2Y8N - chains A and C of the 4 polymer chains in the assembly; structure by X-ray diffraction, 1.75 A resolution.

Chain A (and C):
Name: 4-hydroxyphenylacetate decarboxylase large subunit
Organism: Clostridium scatologenes
Notes: EC 4.1.1.83; chain C of this document is another copy of the same molecule, construct and numbering; everything in this record applies to it too
Reference sequence: Q38HX4 (HPDL_CLOSL); residues 1-897 here = UniProt positions 1-897
Chain sequence (897 residues; numbered 1 to 897; the number before each row is that of its first residue):
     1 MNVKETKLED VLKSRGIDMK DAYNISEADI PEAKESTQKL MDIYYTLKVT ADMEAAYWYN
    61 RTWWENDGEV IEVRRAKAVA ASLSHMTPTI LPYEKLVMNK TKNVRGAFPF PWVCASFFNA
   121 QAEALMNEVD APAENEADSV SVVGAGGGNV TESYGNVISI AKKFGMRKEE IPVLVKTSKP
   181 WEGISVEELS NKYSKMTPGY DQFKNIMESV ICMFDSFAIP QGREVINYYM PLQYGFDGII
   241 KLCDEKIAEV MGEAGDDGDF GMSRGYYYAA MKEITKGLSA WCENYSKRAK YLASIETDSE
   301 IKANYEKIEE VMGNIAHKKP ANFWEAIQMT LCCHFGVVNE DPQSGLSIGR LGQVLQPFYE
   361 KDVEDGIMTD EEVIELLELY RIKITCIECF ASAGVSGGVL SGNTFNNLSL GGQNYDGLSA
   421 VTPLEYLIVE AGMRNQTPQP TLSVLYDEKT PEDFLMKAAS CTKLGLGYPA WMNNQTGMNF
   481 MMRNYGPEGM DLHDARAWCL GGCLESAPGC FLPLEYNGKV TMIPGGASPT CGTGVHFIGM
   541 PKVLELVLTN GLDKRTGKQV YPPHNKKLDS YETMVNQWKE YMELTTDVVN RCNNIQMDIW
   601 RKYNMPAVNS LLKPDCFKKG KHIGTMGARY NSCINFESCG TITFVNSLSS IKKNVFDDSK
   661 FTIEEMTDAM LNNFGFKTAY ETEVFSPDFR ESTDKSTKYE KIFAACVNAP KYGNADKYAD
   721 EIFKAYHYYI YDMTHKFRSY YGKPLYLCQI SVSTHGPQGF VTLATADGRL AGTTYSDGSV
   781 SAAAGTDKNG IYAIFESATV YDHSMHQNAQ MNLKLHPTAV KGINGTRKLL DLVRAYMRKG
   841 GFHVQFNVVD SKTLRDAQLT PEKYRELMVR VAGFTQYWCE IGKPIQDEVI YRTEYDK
Not modelled in the structure: 1-28
UniProt features mapped onto this chain:
  - active site: Cys503 (Cysteine radical intermediate), Glu505 (Proton donor)
  - binding site (4-hydroxyphenylacetate): Ser344, Cys503, His536, Glu637
  - modified residue: Gly873 (Glycine radical)
Residues lining bound ligands: 4Fe-4S cluster (SF4): Tyr57, Trp58, Arg61
Reported in the primary citation:
  - binding site for 4Fe-4S cluster: Arg61
  - higher-order assembly contacts with a neighbouring 4-hydroxyphenylacetate decarboxylase small subunit: Met53 to Glu65, Asn284 to Ile301
  - catalytic residues: Arg223, Cys503, Glu637, Gly873 (proposed by the authors, not directly observed)
  - mutagenesis - C503S: abolished catalytic activity (citing earlier work)
  - catalytic residues: Glu505 (from molecular simulation)

Interface between chain A and chain C:
Residue-residue contacts - 98 pairs, chain A then chain C:
  Trp64(A) - Asp67(C)
  Asp67(A) - Trp64(C)
  Asp67(A) - Asp67(C)
  Asp67(A) - Ile184(C)
  Gly68(A) - Ile184(C)
  Gly68(A) - Leu189(C)
  Glu69(A) - Leu189(C)
  Glu69(A) - Lys192(C)  salt bridge
  Glu69(A) - Tyr193(C)  hydrogen bond
  Val70(A) - Leu189(C)  hydrophobic
  Val70(A) - Tyr193(C)
  Val70(A) - Ile599(C)  hydrophobic
  Val70(A) - Tyr603(C)
  Ile71(A) - Tyr603(C)  hydrogen bond (backbone-side chain)
  Val73(A) - Tyr193(C)
  Lys77(A) - Lys192(C)
  Ile184(A) - Asp67(C)
  Ile184(A) - Gly68(C)
  Leu189(A) - Gly68(C)
  Leu189(A) - Glu69(C)
  Leu189(A) - Val70(C)  hydrophobic
  Lys192(A) - Glu69(C)  salt bridge
  Lys192(A) - Val73(C)
  Tyr193(A) - Glu69(C)  hydrogen bond
  Tyr193(A) - Val70(C)
  Tyr193(A) - Val73(C)
  Tyr193(A) - Met251(C)
  Met196(A) - Ile247(C)
  Thr197(A) - Met251(C)
  Pro198(A) - Ala248(C)
  Ile247(A) - Met196(C)
  Ala248(A) - Pro198(C)
  Ala248(A) - Arg591(C)  hydrogen bond (backbone-side chain)
  Glu249(A) - Arg591(C)
  Met251(A) - Tyr193(C)
  Met251(A) - Thr197(C)
  Met251(A) - Arg591(C)  hydrogen bond (backbone-side chain)
  Met251(A) - Ile595(C)  hydrophobic
  Gly252(A) - Arg591(C)
  Gly252(A) - Asn594(C)
  Gly252(A) - Ile595(C)
  Glu253(A) - Asp587(C)
  Glu253(A) - Arg591(C)  salt bridge
  Ala254(A) - Ser739(C)
  Ala254(A) - Tyr740(C)
  Gly255(A) - Arg738(C)
  Gly255(A) - Gly742(C)
  Asp256(A) - Arg738(C)  salt bridge
  Asp256(A) - Gly742(C)
  Asp257(A) - Gly742(C)
  Gly258(A) - Arg601(C)  hydrogen bond (backbone-side chain)
  Gly258(A) - Met626(C)
  Gly258(A) - Tyr740(C)
  Gly258(A) - Tyr741(C)
  Gly258(A) - Gly742(C)
  Asp259(A) - Phe260(C)
  Asp259(A) - Met626(C)
  Phe260(A) - Asp259(C)
  Phe260(A) - Phe260(C)  hydrophobic
  Met262(A) - Asn594(C)
  Met262(A) - Ile595(C)
  Met262(A) - Asp598(C)
  Met262(A) - Tyr740(C)  hydrophobic
  Ser263(A) - Lys602(C)
  Tyr266(A) - Asp598(C)  hydrogen bond
  Tyr266(A) - Ile599(C)
  Asp587(A) - Glu253(C)
  Arg591(A) - Ala248(C)  hydrogen bond (side chain-backbone)
  Arg591(A) - Glu249(C)
  Arg591(A) - Met251(C)  hydrogen bond (side chain-backbone)
  Arg591(A) - Gly252(C)
  Arg591(A) - Glu253(C)  salt bridge
  Asn594(A) - Gly252(C)
  Asn594(A) - Met262(C)
  Ile595(A) - Met251(C)  hydrophobic
  Ile595(A) - Gly252(C)
  Ile595(A) - Met262(C)
  Asp598(A) - Met262(C)
  Asp598(A) - Tyr266(C)  hydrogen bond
  Ile599(A) - Val70(C)  hydrophobic
  Ile599(A) - Tyr266(C)
  Arg601(A) - Gly258(C)  hydrogen bond (side chain-backbone)
  Lys602(A) - Ser263(C)
  Tyr603(A) - Val70(C)
  Tyr603(A) - Ile71(C)  hydrogen bond (side chain-backbone)
  Met626(A) - Gly258(C)
  Met626(A) - Asp259(C)
  Arg738(A) - Gly255(C)
  Arg738(A) - Asp256(C)  salt bridge
  Ser739(A) - Ala254(C)
  Tyr740(A) - Ala254(C)
  Tyr740(A) - Gly258(C)
  Tyr740(A) - Met262(C)  hydrophobic
  Tyr741(A) - Gly258(C)
  Gly742(A) - Gly255(C)
  Gly742(A) - Asp256(C)
  Gly742(A) - Asp257(C)
  Gly742(A) - Gly258(C)
Also at the interface, not in a pair above, chain A (50 interface residues in all): Glu72, Val250, Ala269, Asn590
Also at the interface, not in a pair above, chain C (50 interface residues in all): Glu72, Lys77, Val250, Ala269, Asn590

In short:
The chain A/chain C interface involves 50 residues from each chain; the contacts include 12 hydrogen bonds and
6 salt bridges. Polar contacts include Glu69(A)-Lys192(C), Glu253(A)-Arg591(C) and Asp256(A)-Arg738(C).
Ligands of chain A: 4Fe-4S cluster. The paper reports catalytic residues Arg223(A), Cys503(A) and Glu637(A)
among others; C503S of chain A abolishes catalytic activity.
Both chains are 4-hydroxyphenylacetate decarboxylase large subunit (Clostridium scatologenes). Entry 2Y8N
(Crystal structure of glycyl radical enzyme) was determined by X-ray diffraction.
